Entry 4AWD (X-ray diffraction, 2.40 A resolution); this record covers chain A.

Chain A:
Molecule: Beta-porphyranase
Source organism: Bacteroides plebeius
Notes: EC 3.2.1.178
UniProtKB: B5CY92 (B5CY92_9BACE); numbering as in UniProt (aligned over 21-321)
Chain sequence (324 residues; numbered -2 to 321; the number before each row is that of its first residue; numbers below 1 keep their minus sign (Met-2 is residue -2)):
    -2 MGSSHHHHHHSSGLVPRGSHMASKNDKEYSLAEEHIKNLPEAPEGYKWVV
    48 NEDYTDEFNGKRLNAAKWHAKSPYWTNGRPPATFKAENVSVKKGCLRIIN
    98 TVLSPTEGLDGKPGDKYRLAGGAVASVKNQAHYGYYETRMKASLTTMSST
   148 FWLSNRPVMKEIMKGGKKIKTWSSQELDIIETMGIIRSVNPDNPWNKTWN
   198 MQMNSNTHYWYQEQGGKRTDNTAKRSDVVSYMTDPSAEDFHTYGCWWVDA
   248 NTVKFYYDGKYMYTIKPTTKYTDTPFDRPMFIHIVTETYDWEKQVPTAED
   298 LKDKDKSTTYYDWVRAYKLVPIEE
Disordered / not traced: -2 to 23, 321
Differences from the reference sequence: expression tag (-2 to 20)
Curated features (UniProtKB/Swiss-Prot):
  - active site: Glu173 (Nucleophile), Glu178 (Proton donor)
  - binding site (substrate): Trp72, Arg76, Glu173, Glu178, Glu284

In short:
Curated annotation (UniProt) lists active-site residues Glu173 and Glu178 and 5 substrate-binding residues.
Chain A is Beta-porphyranase (Bacteroides plebeius); the structure, Crystal structure of the beta-porphyranase
BpGH16B (BACPLE_01689) from the human gut bacterium Bacteroides plebeius, was determined by X-ray diffraction,
deposited together with 4AW7.
